3LKM - chain A; structure by X-ray diffraction, 1.60 A resolution.

# Chain A
Molecule: Myosin heavy chain kinase A
Source organism: Dictyostelium discoideum
Notes: EC 2.7.11.7
Reference sequence: P42527 (MHCKA_DICDI); residues 552-841 here = UniProt positions 552-841
Chain sequence (307 residues; row label = number of the first residue in the row):
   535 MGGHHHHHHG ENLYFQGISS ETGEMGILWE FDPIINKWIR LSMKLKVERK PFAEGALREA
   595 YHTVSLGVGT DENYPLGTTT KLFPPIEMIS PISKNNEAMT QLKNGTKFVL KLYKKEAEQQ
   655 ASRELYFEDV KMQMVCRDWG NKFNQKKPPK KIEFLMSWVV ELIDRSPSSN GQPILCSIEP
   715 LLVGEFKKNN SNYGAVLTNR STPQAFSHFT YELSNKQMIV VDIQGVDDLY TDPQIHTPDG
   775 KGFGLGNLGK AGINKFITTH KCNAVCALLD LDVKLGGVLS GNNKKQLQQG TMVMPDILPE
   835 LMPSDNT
Unresolved in the structure: 535-555, 612-614, 650-651, 808-841
Sequence notes: expression tag (535-551)
Swiss-Prot annotation at these positions:
  - binding site (ATP): Gly778 to Gly783
Metal / ion sites: Zn2+: His742, His794, Cys796, Cys800; Mg2+ site 1: Gln758 (together with adenosine monophosphate); Mg2+ site 2: Asp766, Pro767, Gln768; Mg2+ site 3: Gly776, Gly778
Residues lining bound ligands: adenosine monophosphate (AMP): Phe586, Ala587, Glu588, Gly589, Arg592, Ala594, Val643, Lys645, Leu689, Glu713, Pro714, Leu715, Leu716, Phe720, Gln758, Thr765, Asp766
From the paper describing this entry:
  - Zn2+ coordination: His742, His794, Cys796, Cys800
  - mutagenesis - R592A, K645A, G778D, G780A, C796A, C800A: decreased catalytic activity
  - mutagenesis - C796A, C800A: decreased expression
  - binding site for phosphate ion: Leu591, Arg592, Lys684, Arg734, Ser735, Asp766
  - post-translational modification sites: Ser553, Thr612, Thr613, Thr614, Thr634, Thr825
  - Mg2+ coordination: Asp766, Pro767, Gln768, Gly774, Gly776, Gly778
  - contacts within the chain: Thr771-Asn781 (hydrogen bond), Gly776-Asn781 (hydrogen bond), Asn781-Gly783 (hydrogen bond), Thr771-Gly783 (backbone contact)
  - mutagenesis - D766E, D766S, N781A, N781D: abolished catalytic activity
  - binding site for adenosine monophosphate: Arg592, Lys645, Glu713, Pro714, Leu716, Gln758, Asp766
  - mutagenesis - D766A: abolished catalytic activity on ATP
  - specificity-determining residues: Asp663 (from molecular simulation)
  - catalytic residues: Asp756 (proposed by the authors, not directly observed)

# Summary
Bound to chain A: adenosine monophosphate. Asp766, Pro767 and Gln768 form the Mg2+ site 2. Gly776 and Gly778
coordinate Mg2+ site 3. Curated annotation (UniProt) lists 6 ATP-binding residues. The paper reports the
catalytic residue Asp756; R592A, K645A and G778D, among others, reduce catalytic activity; 11 substitutions
were tested in all.
Chain A is Myosin heavy chain kinase A (Dictyostelium discoideum); the structure, 1.6 Angstrom Crystal
Structure of the Alpha-kinase Domain of Myosin Heavy Chain Kinase A Complex with ..., was determined by X-ray
diffraction together with 3LLA, 3LMH and 3LMI from the same study.
